3SYT - chains C and D of the 4 polymer chains in the assembly; structure by X-ray diffraction, 2.65 A resolution.

# Chain C (and D)
Molecule: Glutamine-dependent NAD(+) synthetase
Source organism: Mycobacterium tuberculosis
Notes: EC 6.3.5.1; chain D of this document is another copy of the same molecule, construct and numbering; everything in this record applies to it too
UniProtKB: P0A5L6 (NADE_MYCTU); residue numbers follow UniProt; this construct covers 1-679
Amino-acid sequence (680 residues; row label = number of the first residue in the row; numbering starts at 0):
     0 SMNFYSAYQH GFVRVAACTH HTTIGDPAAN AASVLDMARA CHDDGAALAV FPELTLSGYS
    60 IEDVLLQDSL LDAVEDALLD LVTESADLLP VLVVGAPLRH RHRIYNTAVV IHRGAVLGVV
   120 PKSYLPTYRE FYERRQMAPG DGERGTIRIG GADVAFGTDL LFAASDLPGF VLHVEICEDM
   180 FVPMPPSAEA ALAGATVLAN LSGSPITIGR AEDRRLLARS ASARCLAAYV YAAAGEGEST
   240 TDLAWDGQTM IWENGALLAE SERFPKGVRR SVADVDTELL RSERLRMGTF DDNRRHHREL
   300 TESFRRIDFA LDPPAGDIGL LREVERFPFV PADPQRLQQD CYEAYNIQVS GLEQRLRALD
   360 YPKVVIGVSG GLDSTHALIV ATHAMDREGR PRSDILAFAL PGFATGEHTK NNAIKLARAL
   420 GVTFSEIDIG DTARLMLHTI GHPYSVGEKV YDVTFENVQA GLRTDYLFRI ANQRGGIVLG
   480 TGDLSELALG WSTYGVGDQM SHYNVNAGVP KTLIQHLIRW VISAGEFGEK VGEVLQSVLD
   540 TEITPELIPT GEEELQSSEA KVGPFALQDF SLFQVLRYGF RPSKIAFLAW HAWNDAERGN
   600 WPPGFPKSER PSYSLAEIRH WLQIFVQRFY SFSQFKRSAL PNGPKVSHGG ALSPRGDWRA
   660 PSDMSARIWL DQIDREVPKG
Disordered / not traced: 0, 403-408, 443-450, 543-556 (chain D: 0, 403-408, 442-451, 543-556)
Sequence notes: expression tag (0)
Ligand contacts:
  - adenosine monophosphate (AMP): Gly366, Val367, Ser368, Ser373, Phe397, Ala398, Leu399, Pro400, Arg462, Thr480, Glu485, Asp497
  - glutamic acid (GLU): Tyr127, Arg128, Phe130, Cys176, Glu177, Phe180, Ser203, Arg209, Arg213, Met286
  - NAD (nicotinamide-adenine-dinucleotide), molecule 1: Arg354, Leu358, Arg468, Ala470, Asn471, Gly475, Ile476, His501
  - NAD, molecule 2: Val452, Glu455, Asn456, Glu485, Gly489, Trp490, Ser491, Thr492, Tyr493, Asp497, Lys560, Phe631, Phe634, Lys635, Ser661
  - pyrophosphate (POP): Ser368, Gly369, Gly370, Leu371, Asp372, Ser373, Thr480

# How chain C and chain D interact
Pairs across the interface - 67 pairs, chain C then chain D:
  Ala190(C) with His101(D)
  Leu191(C) with His101(D), hydrogen bond (backbone-side chain)
  Arg280(C) with Asp67(D), salt bridge; Arg98(D)
  Arg283(C) with His101(D)
  Leu284(C) with Leu65(D), hydrophobic; Leu70(D), hydrophobic; Arg98(D); His101(D); Arg102(D); Ile103(D), hydrophobic
  Arg285(C) with Leu65(D), hydrogen bond (side chain-backbone); Gln66(D)
  Gly287(C) with Arg102(D)
  Phe289(C) with His101(D)
  Asp290(C) with His101(D); Arg102(D); Ala137(D)
  Asp291(C) with Arg133(D), salt bridge
  Arg293(C) with Arg100(D); His101(D); Tyr104(D); Glu142(D), salt bridge
  Arg294(C) with Pro138(D); Asp140(D), salt bridge; Glu142(D), salt bridge
  Arg297(C) with Gly141(D); Glu142(D), salt bridge
  Val574(C) with Gln66(D)
  Gly578(C) with Gln66(D); Asp67(D), hydrogen bond (backbone-backbone)
  Phe579(C) with Asp67(D)
  Arg580(C) with Asp67(D); Ser68(D); Asp71(D), salt bridge
  Pro581(C) with Ser68(D)
  Tyr629(C) with Gln66(D), hydrogen bond
  Gly655(C) with Arg134(D), hydrogen bond (backbone-side chain)
  Asp656(C) with Asp62(D); Arg134(D), hydrogen bond (backbone-side chain)
  Trp657(C) with Asp62(D); Gln66(D)
  Arg658(C) with Glu61(D), salt bridge; Asp62(D), hydrogen bond (backbone-backbone); Tyr131(D); Arg134(D)
  Ala659(C) with Val63(D), hydrophobic
  Pro660(C) with Ile23(D), hydrophobic; Ile60(D); Val63(D); Ser238(D); Thr240(D)
  Ser661(C) with Thr240(D), hydrogen bond (backbone-side chain)
  Asp662(C) with Ile23(D); Ser238(D), hydrogen bond; Thr239(D), hydrogen bond (side chain-backbone); Thr240(D)
  Met663(C) with Ile23(D), hydrophobic; Val63(D), hydrophobic
  Arg666(C) with Asp25(D), salt bridge; Ala27(D)
  Ile667(C) with Gly24(D); Ser68(D); Leu69(D), hydrophobic
  Trp668(C) with Val63(D), hydrophobic; Ser68(D)
  Gln671(C) with Ser68(D)
Interface residues without a listed pair, chain C (39 interface residues in all): Ala192, Gly193, Glu277, Ser281, Glu301, Tyr577, Ser637
Interface residues without a listed pair, chain D (36 interface residues in all): Pro26, Ser59, Ala72, Gln135

# Overview
Chain C and chain D form an interface of 39 and 36 residues respectively; the contacts include 10 hydrogen
bonds and 9 salt bridges. Polar pairs include Arg280(C)-Asp67(D), Asp291(C)-Arg133(D) and Arg293(C)-Glu142(D).
Chain C binds NAD, glutamic acid, adenosine monophosphate and pyrophosphate.
Chain C and chain D are both Glutamine-dependent NAD(+) synthetase (Mycobacterium tuberculosis); the
structure, Crystal structure of glutamine-dependent NAD+ synthetase from M. tuberculosis bound to AMP/PPi,
NAD+, and glutamate, was determined by X-ray diffraction, deposited together with 3SDB, 3SEZ and 3SZG.
